PDB entry 8B4B | X-ray diffraction, 1.75 A resolution | chains L and Z of the 6 polymer chains in the assembly

Chain L:
Molecule: 19-nt DNA strand
Sequence (19 nucleotides; numbered -48 to -30; the number before each row is that of its first residue; numbers below 1 keep their minus sign (DC-48 is residue -48)):
   -48 CATATCATTTTACTAACTG

Chain Z:
Protein: Cholera toxin transcriptional activator
Source organism: Vibrio cholerae
UniProt: P15795 (TOXR_VIBCH); residues 7-115 here correspond to UniProt positions 19-127 (UniProt number = residue number + 12)
Chain sequence (110 residues; numbered 6 to 115; the number before each row is that of its first residue):
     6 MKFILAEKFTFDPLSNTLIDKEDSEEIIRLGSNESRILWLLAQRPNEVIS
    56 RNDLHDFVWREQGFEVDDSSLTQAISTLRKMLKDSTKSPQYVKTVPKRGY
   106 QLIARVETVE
Sequence notes: initiating methionine (6)
Bound ions: Cd2+ site 1: Glu12, Glu112 (shared with 1 residue of chain X); Cd2+ site 2: Asp58 (shared with 2 residues of chain X)

Interface between chain L and chain Z:
Contacting residue pairs (13; chain L residue first):
  DT-41(L) with Ser37(Z), phosphate contact
  DT-40(L) with Asn38(Z), hydrogen bond to the phosphate; Trp64(Z), hydrogen bond to the phosphate; Val71(Z), phosphate contact; Ser75(Z), sugar contact
  DT-39(L) with Val71(Z), phosphate contact; Asp72(Z), hydrogen bond to the phosphate; Ser75(Z), phosphate contact; Gln78(Z), base contact
  DT-38(L) with Ser74(Z), base contact
  DA-34(L) with Lys92(Z), phosphate contact
  DA-33(L) with Lys92(Z), salt bridge to the phosphate
  DT-31(L) with Lys102(Z), sugar contact
Interface residues without a listed pair, chain L (8 interface residues in all): DC-32
Interface residues without a listed pair, chain Z (13 interface residues in all): Gly36, Phe69, Pro101

Overview:
8 residues of chain L face 13 of chain Z across their interface, with 3 hydrogen bonds and 1 salt bridge.
Polar pairs include DT-40(L)-Asn38(Z), DT-40(L)-Trp64(Z) and DT-39(L)-Asp72(Z). Glu12(Z) and Glu112(Z)
coordinate Cd2+ site 1.
Chain L is a 19-nt DNA strand and chain Z is Cholera toxin transcriptional activator (Vibrio cholerae); the
structure, ToxR bacterial transcriptional regulator bound to 19 bp ompU promoter DNA, was determined by X-ray
diffraction (same publication as 8B4C, 8B4D and 8B4E).
